PDB entry 1PYA | X-ray diffraction, 2.50 A resolution | chains B and F of the 6 polymer chains in the assembly

Chain B (and F):
Molecule: Pyruvoyl-dependent histidine decarboxylase (L-HISTIDINE carboxylase)
Organism: Lactobacillus sp. 30A
Notes: EC 4.1.1.22; chain F of this document is another copy of the same molecule, construct and numbering; everything in this record applies to it too
Reference sequence: P00862 (DCHS_LACS3); numbering as in UniProt (aligned over 83-310)
Sequence (229 residues; each row starts with the number of its first residue):
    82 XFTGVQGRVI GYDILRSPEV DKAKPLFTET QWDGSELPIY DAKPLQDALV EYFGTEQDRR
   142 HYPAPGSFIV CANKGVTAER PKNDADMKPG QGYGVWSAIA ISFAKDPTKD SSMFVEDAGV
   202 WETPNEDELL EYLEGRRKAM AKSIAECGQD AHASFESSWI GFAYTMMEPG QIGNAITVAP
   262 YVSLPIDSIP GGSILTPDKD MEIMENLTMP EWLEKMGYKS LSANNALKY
Modified residues: PYR (pyruvic acid) at position 82

Interface between chain B and chain F:
Contacting residue pairs (15; chain B residue first):
  Glu137(B) with Asp231(F); Ala232(F); His233(F), salt bridge
  Gln138(B) with His233(F)
  Arg140(B) with Ala232(F), hydrogen bond (side chain-backbone)
  Pro146(B) with Gly85(F); Val86(F), hydrogen bond (backbone-backbone); Lys190(F); Ser192(F)
  Gly147(B) with Phe83(F); Gly85(F); Ser192(F)
  Ser148(B) with Gln87(F)
  Phe149(B) with Val151(F), hydrophobic; Tyr262(F), hydrophobic
Interface residues without a listed pair, chain B (8 interface residues in all): Ala145
Interface residues without a listed pair, chain F (12 interface residues in all): Asp191

Overview:
8 residues of chain B face 12 of chain F across their interface, with 2 hydrogen bonds and 1 salt bridge.
Polar contacts include Glu137(B)-His233(F), Arg140(B)-Ala232(F) and Pro146(B)-Val86(F).
Chain B and chain F are both Pyruvoyl-dependent histidine decarboxylase (L-HISTIDINE carboxylase)
(Lactobacillus sp. 30A); the structure, Refined structure of the pyruvoyl-dependent histidine decarboxylase
from lactobacillus 30A, was determined by X-ray diffraction.
